5UHE - chains A and C of the 8 polymer chains in the assembly; structure by X-ray diffraction, 4.04 A resolution (low resolution: residue-level contacts below are approximate; hydrogen-bond / salt-bridge calls are withheld).

# Chain A
Name: DNA-directed RNA polymerase subunit alpha
From: Mycobacterium tuberculosis (strain ATCC 25618 / H37Rv)
Notes: EC 2.7.7.6
Reference sequence: P9WGZ1 (RPOA_MYCTU); residue numbers follow UniProt; this construct covers 1-347
Sequence (347 residues; each row starts with the number of its first residue):
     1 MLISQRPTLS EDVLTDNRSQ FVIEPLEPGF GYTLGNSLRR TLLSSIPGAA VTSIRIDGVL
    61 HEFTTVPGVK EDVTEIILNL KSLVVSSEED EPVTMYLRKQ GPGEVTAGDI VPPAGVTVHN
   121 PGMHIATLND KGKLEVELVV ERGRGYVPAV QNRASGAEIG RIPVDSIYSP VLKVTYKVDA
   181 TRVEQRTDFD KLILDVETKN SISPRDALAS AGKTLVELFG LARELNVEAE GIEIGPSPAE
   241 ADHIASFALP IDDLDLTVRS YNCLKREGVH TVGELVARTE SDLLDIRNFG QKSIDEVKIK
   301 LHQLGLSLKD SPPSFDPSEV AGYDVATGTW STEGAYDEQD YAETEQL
Disordered / not traced: 1-2, 227-347

# Chain C
Name: DNA-directed RNA polymerase subunit beta
From: Mycobacterium tuberculosis (strain ATCC 25618 / H37Rv)
Notes: EC 2.7.7.6
Reference sequence: P9WGY9 (RPOB_MYCTU); residue numbers follow UniProt; this construct covers 1-1178
Sequence (1178 residues; each row starts with the number of its first residue):
     1 MLEGCILADS RQSKTAASPS PSRPQSSSNN SVPGAPNRVS FAKLREPLEV PGLLDVQTDS
    61 FEWLIGSPRW RESAAERGDV NPVGGLEEVL YELSPIEDFS GSMSLSFSDP RFDDVKAPVD
   121 ECKDKDMTYA APLFVTAEFI NNNTGEIKSQ TVFMGDFPMM TEKGTFIING TERVVVSQLV
   181 RSPGVYFDET IDKSTDKTLH SVKVIPSRGA WLEFDVDKRD TVGVRIDRKR RQPVTVLLKA
   241 LGWTSEQIVE RFGFSEIMRS TLEKDNTVGT DEALLDIYRK LRPGEPPTKE SAQTLLENLF
   301 FKEKRYDLAR VGRYKVNKKL GLHVGEPITS STLTEEDVVA TIEYLVRLHE GQTTMTVPGG
   361 VEVPVETDDI DHFGNRRLRT VGELIQNQIR VGMSRMERVV RERMTTQDVE AITPQTLINI
   421 RPVVAAIKEF FGTSQLSQFM DQNNPLSGLT HKRRLSALGP GGLSRERAGL EVRDVHPSHY
   481 GRMCPIETPE GPNIGLIGSL SVYARVNPFG FIETPYRKVV DGVVSDEIVY LTADEEDRHV
   541 VAQANSPIDA DGRFVEPRVL VRRKAGEVEY VPSSEVDYMD VSPRQMVSVA TAMIPFLEHD
   601 DANRALMGAN MQRQAVPLVR SEAPLVGTGM ELRAAIDAGD VVVAEESGVI EEVSADYITV
   661 MHDNGTRRTY RMRKFARSNH GTCANQCPIV DAGDRVEAGQ VIADGPCTDD GEMALGKNLL
   721 VAIMPWEGHN YEDAIILSNR LVEEDVLTSI HIEEHEIDAR DTKLGAEEIT RDIPNISDEV
   781 LADLDERGIV RIGAEVRDGD ILVGKVTPKG ETELTPEERL LRAIFGEKAR EVRDTSLKVP
   841 HGESGKVIGI RVFSREDEDE LPAGVNELVR VYVAQKRKIS DGDKLAGRHG NKGVIGKILP
   901 VEDMPFLADG TPVDIILNTH GVPRRMNIGQ ILETHLGWCA HSGWKVDAAK GVPDWAARLP
   961 DELLEAQPNA IVSTPVFDGA QEAELQGLLS CTLPNRDGDV LVDADGKAML FDGRSGEPFP
  1021 YPVTVGYMYI MKLHHLVDDK IHARSTGPYS MITQQPLGGK AQFGGQRFGE MECWAMQAYG
  1081 AAYTLQELLT IKSDDTVGRV KVYEAIVKGE NIPEPGIPES FKVLLKELQS LCLNVEVLSS
  1141 DGAAIELREG EDEDLERAAA NLGINLSRNE SASVEDLA
Disordered / not traced: 1-27, 1154-1178
Residues lining bound ligands: 88G (Nalpha-(benzenecarbonyl)-N-(2-methylphenyl)-D-phenylalaninamide): Val-475, His-476, Pro-477, Tyr-480, Arg-562, Arg-563, Gly-566, Glu-567, Val-568
UniProt features mapped onto this chain:
  - natural variant: Val-423 (V423A: In strain: vr1), Leu-436 (L436P: In strain: vr2), Ser-437 (S437T: In strain: vr3), Gln-438 to Asp-441 (sequence variant, change not given here; In strain: RJ49), Gln-438 (Q438L: In strain: vr4), Phe-439 (F439V: In strain: RJ37), Met-440 to Asn-443 (deletion: In strain: RJ55), Asp-441 (D441V: In strain: vr3), Leu-449 to Lys-452 (sequence variant, change not given here; In strain: RJ48), His-451 (H451D: In strain: vr5; H451L: In strain: SP28; H451N: In strain: vr6; H451P: In strain: vr8; H451Q: In strain: vr1; H451R: In strain: vr7), Ser-456 (S456L: In strain: vr11 and RJ37; S456Q: In strain: vr9; S456W: In strain: vr10), Leu-458 (L458P: In strain: vr12 and SP22)
  - mutagenesis: Glu-138 (E138R: Weakens interaction with TRCF and CarD), Ile-147 (I147A: Weakens interaction with TRCF and CarD), Lys-148 (K148A: Does not affect association with TRCF, but weakens interaction with CarD), Ser-149 (S149A: Does not affect association with TRCF, but weakens interaction with CarD)

# How chain A and chain C interact
Pairs across the interface (75):
  Arg-18(A) / Arg-996(C)
  Arg-18(A) / Asp-997(C)
  Tyr-32(A) / Phe-1011(C)
  Tyr-32(A) / Glu-1017(C)
  Tyr-32(A) / Pro-1018(C)
  Thr-33(A) / Ser-1015(C)
  Thr-33(A) / Glu-1017(C)
  Asn-36(A) / Gly-1013(C)
  Asn-36(A) / Arg-1014(C)
  Asn-36(A) / Ser-1015(C)
  Asn-36(A) / Gly-1016(C)
  Arg-39(A) / Glu-902(C)
  Arg-39(A) / Phe-906(C)
  Arg-39(A) / Gly-910(C)
  Arg-40(A) / Glu-902(C)
  Arg-40(A) / Asp-903(C)
  Arg-40(A) / Gly-1013(C)
  Arg-40(A) / Arg-1014(C)
  Leu-43(A) / Glu-902(C)
  Ser-44(A) / Glu-902(C)
  Leu-60(A) / Ile-792(C)
  Leu-60(A) / Gly-793(C)
  His-61(A) / Ile-792(C)
  His-61(A) / Gly-793(C)
  His-61(A) / Lys-846(C)
  His-61(A) / Ile-848(C)
  Glu-62(A) / Lys-846(C)
  Glu-62(A) / Lys-876(C)
  Phe-63(A) / Phe-675(C)
  Phe-63(A) / Ile-750(C)
  Phe-63(A) / Ile-848(C)
  Thr-65(A) / Ala-655(C)
  Thr-65(A) / Asp-656(C)
  Pro-67(A) / Asp-656(C)
  Gly-68(A) / Ser-654(C)
  Val-69(A) / Ser-654(C)
  Val-69(A) / Ala-655(C)
  Lys-70(A) / Val-653(C)
  Lys-70(A) / Ala-655(C)
  Lys-70(A) / Ile-689(C)
  Lys-70(A) / Val-690(C)
  Lys-70(A) / Asp-691(C)
  Glu-71(A) / Ala-655(C)
  Asp-72(A) / Lys-674(C)
  Asp-72(A) / Asn-685(C)
  Asp-72(A) / Cys-687(C)
  Thr-74(A) / Val-619(C)
  Thr-74(A) / Phe-675(C)
  Leu-78(A) / Val-619(C)
  Leu-78(A) / Arg-620(C)
  Lys-81(A) / Asp-745(C)
  Thr-127(A) / Asp-691(C)
  Asn-129(A) / Glu-652(C)
  Asn-129(A) / Val-653(C)
  Lys-131(A) / Glu-652(C)
  Tyr-146(A) / Val-742(C)
  Tyr-146(A) / Glu-743(C)
  Tyr-146(A) / Lys-878(C)
  Arg-153(A) / Glu-795(C)
  Ile-159(A) / Arg-791(C)
  Ile-159(A) / Gly-793(C)
  Ile-159(A) / Ala-794(C)
  Ile-162(A) / Lys-846(C)
  Asp-165(A) / Asp-745(C)
  Asp-165(A) / Lys-878(C)
  Lys-173(A) / Asp-909(C)
  Lys-173(A) / Thr-911(C)
  Lys-173(A) / Arg-996(C)
  Val-174(A) / Gly-910(C)
  Thr-175(A) / Ala-908(C)
  Thr-175(A) / Asp-909(C)
  Thr-175(A) / Gly-910(C)
  Tyr-176(A) / Phe-1011(C)
  Tyr-176(A) / Gly-1016(C)
  Glu-197(A) / Arg-996(C)
Also at the interface, not in a pair above, chain A (41 interface residues in all): Thr-64, Val-66, Glu-75, Arg-161, Pro-163, Ile-167
Also at the interface, not in a pair above, chain C (52 interface residues in all): Tyr-657, Ala-692, Asp-783, Val-847, Ala-874, Val-901, Met-904, Pro-912, Asp-1012

# Summary
The interface between chain A and chain C involves 41 residues on one side and 52 on the other. Chain C binds
compound 88G. Curated annotation (UniProt) lists 4 mutagenesis sites on chain C.
Chain A is DNA-directed RNA polymerase subunit alpha and chain C is DNA-directed RNA polymerase subunit beta,
both from Mycobacterium tuberculosis (strain ATCC 25618 / H37Rv); the structure, Crystal structure of
Mycobacterium tuberculosis transcription initiation complex in complex with D-AAP1, was determined by X-ray
diffraction together with 5UH5, 5UH6, 5UH8, 5UH9, 5UHA, 5UHB and 4 further entries from the same study.
